7KZ8 - chain A; structure by X-ray diffraction, 2.20 A resolution.

# Chain A
Protein: Peptide/nickel transport system substrate-binding protein AapF
From: Pseudomonas sp. PDC86
Notes: fragment: substrate-binding proteins, SBPs
UniProtKB: A0A1H3V8R8 (A0A1H3V8R8_9PSED); residue numbers follow UniProt; this construct covers 27-504
Amino-acid sequence (491 residues; each row starts with the number of its first residue):
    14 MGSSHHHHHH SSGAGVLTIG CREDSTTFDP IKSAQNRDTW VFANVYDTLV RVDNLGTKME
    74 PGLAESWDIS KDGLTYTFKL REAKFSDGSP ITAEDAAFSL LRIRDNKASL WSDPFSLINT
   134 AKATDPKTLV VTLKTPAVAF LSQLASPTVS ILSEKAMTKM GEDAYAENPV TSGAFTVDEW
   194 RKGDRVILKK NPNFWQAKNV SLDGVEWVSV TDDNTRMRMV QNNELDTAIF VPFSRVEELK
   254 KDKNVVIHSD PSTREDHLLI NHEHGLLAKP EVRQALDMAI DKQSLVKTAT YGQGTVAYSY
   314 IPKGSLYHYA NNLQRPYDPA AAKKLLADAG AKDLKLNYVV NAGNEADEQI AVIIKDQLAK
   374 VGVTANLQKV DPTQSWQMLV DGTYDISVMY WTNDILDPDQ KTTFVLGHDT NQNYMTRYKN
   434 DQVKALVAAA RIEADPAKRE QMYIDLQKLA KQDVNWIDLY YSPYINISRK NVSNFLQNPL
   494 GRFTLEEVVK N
Disordered / not traced: 14-27
Construct notes: initiating methionine (14); expression tag (15-26)
Reported in the primary citation:
  - conformationally variable residues (side-chain flip): W124, W404, D407, Q413
  - mutagenesis - N49P, W389A, W404A, T405P: abolished signaling in response to HEHEAA
  - mutagenesis - Y403A, T405A, D407A: decreased signaling in response to HEHEAA
  - specificity-determining residues: T161

# Summary
The paper reports that N49P, W389A and W404A, among others, abolish signaling in response to HEHEAA; the
specificity determinant T161; 7 substitutions were tested in all.
Chain A is Peptide/nickel transport system substrate-binding protein AapF (Pseudomonas sp. PDC86); the
structure, Crystal structure of substrate-binding protein Aapf from Pseudomonas sp. PDC86, was determined by
X-ray diffraction together with 7KZ9 from the same study.
